PDB entry 8VAH | electron microscopy, 3.15 A resolution | chains B and G of the 7 polymer chains in the assembly

Chain B:
Molecule: Polyribonucleotide nucleotidyltransferase
Organism: Escherichia coli
UniProt: C4ZSQ5 (PNP_ECOBW); residues 1-711 here = UniProt positions 1-711
Amino-acid sequence (711 residues; row label = number of the first residue in the row):
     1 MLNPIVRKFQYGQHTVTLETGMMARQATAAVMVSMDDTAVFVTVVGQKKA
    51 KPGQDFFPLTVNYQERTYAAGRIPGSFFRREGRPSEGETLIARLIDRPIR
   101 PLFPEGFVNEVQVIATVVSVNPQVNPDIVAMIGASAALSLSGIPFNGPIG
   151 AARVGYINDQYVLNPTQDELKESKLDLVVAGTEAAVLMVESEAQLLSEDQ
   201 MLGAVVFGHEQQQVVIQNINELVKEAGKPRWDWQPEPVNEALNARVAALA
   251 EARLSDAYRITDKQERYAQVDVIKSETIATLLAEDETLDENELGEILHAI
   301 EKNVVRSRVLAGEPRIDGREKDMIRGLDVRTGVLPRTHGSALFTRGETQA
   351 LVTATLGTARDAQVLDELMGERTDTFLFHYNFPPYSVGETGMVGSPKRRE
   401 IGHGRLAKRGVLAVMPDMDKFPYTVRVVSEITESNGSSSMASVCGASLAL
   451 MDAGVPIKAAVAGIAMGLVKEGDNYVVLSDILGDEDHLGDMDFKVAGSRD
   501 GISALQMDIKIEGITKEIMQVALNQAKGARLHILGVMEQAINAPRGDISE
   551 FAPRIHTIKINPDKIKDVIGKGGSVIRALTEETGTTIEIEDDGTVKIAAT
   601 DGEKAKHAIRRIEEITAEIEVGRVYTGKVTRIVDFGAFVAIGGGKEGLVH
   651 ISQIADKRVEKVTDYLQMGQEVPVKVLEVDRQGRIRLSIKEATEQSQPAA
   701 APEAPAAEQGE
Disordered / not traced: 696-711
UniProt features mapped onto this chain:
  - binding site (Mg(2+)): Asp486, Asp492

Chain G:
Molecule: 9-nt RNA strand
Sequence (9 nucleotides; each row starts with the number of its first residue):
     6 AAAAAAAAA

How chain B and chain G interact:
Residue-residue contacts (14; chain B residue first):
  Gly75(B) - A13(G)  base contact
  Phe77(B) - A14(G)  stacking on the base
  Asp366(B) - A13(G)  base contact
  Lys566(B) - A6(G)  sugar contact
  Lys566(B) - A7(G)  base contact
  Gly570(B) - A7(G)  sugar contact
  Lys571(B) - A6(G)  hydrogen bond to the phosphate
  Lys571(B) - A7(G)  salt bridge to the phosphate
  Gly572(B) - A7(G)  sugar contact
  Gly572(B) - A8(G)  hydrogen bond to the sugar
  Gly573(B) - A7(G)  hydrogen bond to the sugar
  Gly573(B) - A8(G)  sugar contact
  Ile576(B) - A7(G)  sugar contact
  Arg577(B) - A8(G)  sugar contact
Interface residues without a listed pair, chain B (12 interface residues in all): Ser76, Ile569
Interface residues without a listed pair, chain G (6 interface residues in all): A9

Overview:
Chain B and chain G form an interface of 12 and 6 residues respectively, with 3 hydrogen bonds, 1 salt bridge
and 1 aromatic stacking contact. Polar pairs include Gly572(B)-A8(G), Gly573(B)-A7(G) and Lys571(B)-A6(G).
UniProt lists Mg2+-binding residues Asp486(B) and Asp492(B) on chain B.
Chain B is Polyribonucleotide nucleotidyltransferase (Escherichia coli) and chain G is a 9-nt RNA strand; the
structure, E.coli PNPase in complex with single 8-oxoG RNA, was determined by electron microscopy (same
publication as 8VAK).
